5LSP - chains A and L of the 8 polymer chains in the assembly; structure by X-ray diffraction, 2.60 A resolution.

== Chain A ==
Protein: Hepatocyte growth factor receptor
Source organism: Homo sapiens
Notes: EC 2.7.10.1
Reference sequence: P08581 (MET_HUMAN); numbering as in UniProt (aligned over 519-743)
Sequence (231 residues; row label = number of the first residue in the row):
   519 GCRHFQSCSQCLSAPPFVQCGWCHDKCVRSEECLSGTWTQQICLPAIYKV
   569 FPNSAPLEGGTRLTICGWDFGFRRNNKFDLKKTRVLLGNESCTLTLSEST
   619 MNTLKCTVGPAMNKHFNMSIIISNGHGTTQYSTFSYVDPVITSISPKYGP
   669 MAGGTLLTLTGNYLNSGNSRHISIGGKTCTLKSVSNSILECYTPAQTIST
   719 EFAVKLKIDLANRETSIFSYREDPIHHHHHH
Disordered / not traced: 741-749
Differences from the reference sequence: expression tag (744-749)
Disulfides: Cys520-Cys538, Cys526-Cys561, Cys529-Cys545, Cys541-Cys551, Cys697-Cys709
Glycans and other covalent adducts: N-acetylglucosamine (NAG) linked to Asn635
Curated features (UniProtKB/Swiss-Prot):
  - glycosylation: Thr582 (O-linked (Man) threonine), Asn607 (N-linked (GlcNAc...) asparagine), Asn635 (N-linked (GlcNAc...) asparagine), Thr676 (O-linked (Man) threonine)

== Chain L ==
Protein: 107_A07 Fab light chain
Source organism: Homo sapiens
Notes: antibody fragment or engineered binder
Sequence (216 residues; numbered -1 to 214; the number before each row is that of its first residue; numbers below 1 keep their minus sign (Ala-1 is residue -1)):
    -1 ASDIQMIQSPSSLSASVGDRVTITCQASQDISNYLNWYQQKPGRAPKVLI
    49 YDASNLETGVPSRFSGSGSGTEFTLTISNLRPDDFATYYCQQGDSFPLTF
    99 GGGTKVEIKRAAAAPSVFIFPPSDEQLKSGTASVVCLLNNFYPREAKVQW
   149 KVDNALQSGNSQESVTEQDSKDSTYSLSSTLTLSKADYEKHKLYACEVTH
   199 QGLSSPVTKSFNRGEC
Disordered / not traced: -1 to 0, 213-214
Disulfides: Cys23-Cys88, Cys134-Cys194

== Interface between chain A and chain L ==
Pairs across the interface (11; chain A residue first):
  Leu612(A) with Asp92(L); Ser93(L)
  Thr613(A) with Asp92(L)
  Leu614(A) with Tyr32(L); Gly91(L); Asp92(L), hydrogen bond (backbone-side chain)
  Ser615(A) with Asp28(L); Ile29(L); Ser30(L); Tyr32(L); Asp92(L), hydrogen bond (backbone-side chain)
Other interface residues (no listed pair), chain A (5 interface residues in all): Thr611
Other interface residues (no listed pair), chain L (8 interface residues in all): Phe94
From the paper, about this interface:
  - epitope / paratope residues, chain A: Leu612(A), Thr613(A), Leu614(A), Ser615(A)

== In short ==
5 residues of chain A face 8 of chain L across their interface, with 2 hydrogen bonds. Polar contacts include
Leu614(A)-Asp92(L) and Ser615(A)-Asp92(L). Covalently linked N-acetylglucosamine: at Asn635(A). The paper
reports epitope/paratope residues Leu612(A), Thr613(A) and Leu614(A) among others.
Here chain A is Hepatocyte growth factor receptor and chain L is 107_A07 Fab light chain, both from Homo
sapiens. Entry 5LSP (107_A07 Fab in complex with fragment of the Met receptor) was determined by X-ray
diffraction.
